PDB entry 3L9G | X-ray diffraction, 1.75 A resolution | chain A

# Chain A
Protein: Uricase
From: Aspergillus flavus
Notes: EC 1.7.3.3
Reference sequence: Q00511 (URIC_ASPFL); residues 1-295 here correspond to UniProt positions 2-296 (UniProt number = residue number + 1)
Sequence (296 residues; each row starts with the number of its first residue; numbering starts at 0):
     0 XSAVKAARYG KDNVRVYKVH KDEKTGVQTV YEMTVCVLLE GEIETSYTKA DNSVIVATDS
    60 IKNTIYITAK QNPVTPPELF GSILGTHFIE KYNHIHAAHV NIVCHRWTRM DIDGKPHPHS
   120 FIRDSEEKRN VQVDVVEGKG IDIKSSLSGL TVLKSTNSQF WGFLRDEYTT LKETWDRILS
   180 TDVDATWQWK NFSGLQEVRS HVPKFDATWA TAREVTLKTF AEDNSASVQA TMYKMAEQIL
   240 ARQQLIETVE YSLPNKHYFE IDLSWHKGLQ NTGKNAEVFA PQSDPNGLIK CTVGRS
Sequence notes: acetylation (0)
Modified residues: ACE (acetyl group) at position 0
Swiss-Prot annotation at these positions:
  - active site (Charge relay system): Lys10, Thr57, His256
  - binding site (5-hydroxyisourate): Thr57, Asp58, Phe159, Arg176, Val227, Gln228, Asn254
  - binding site (O2): Thr57, Asn254
  - binding site (urate): Thr57, Asp58, Phe159, Arg176, Val227, Gln228, Asn254
  - modified residue: Ser1 (N-acetylserine)
Ion coordination: Na+: Ile88, Tyr91, Asn92, Ile94, Glu136
Residues lining bound ligands: uric acid (URC): Tyr8, Lys10, Ile54, Ala56, Thr57, Asp58, Phe159, Leu170, Arg176, Ser226, Val227, Gln228, Asn254, Ile288

# Overview
Ligands of chain A: uric acid. Ile88, Tyr91, Asn92, Ile94 and Glu136 form the Na+ site. From UniProt: 3
active-site residues, 7 residues binding 5-hydroxyisourate, O2-binding residues Thr57 and Asn254 and 7
urate-binding residues.
Chain A is Uricase (Aspergillus flavus); the structure, Urate oxidase complexed with uric acid and chloride,
was determined by X-ray diffraction (same publication as 3L8W, 3LBG and 3LD4).
